Entry 4C22 (X-ray diffraction, 2.70 A resolution); this record covers chains A and B.

[Chain A (and B)]
Molecule: L-fucose isomerase
Organism: Streptococcus pneumoniae
Notes: EC 5.3.1.25; chain B of this document is another copy of the same molecule, construct and numbering; everything in this record applies to it too
UniProtKB: Q97N97 (FUCI_STRPN); residues 2-588 here = UniProt positions 2-588
Amino-acid sequence (604 residues; each row starts with the number of its first residue; numbers below 1 keep their minus sign (His-15 is residue -15)):
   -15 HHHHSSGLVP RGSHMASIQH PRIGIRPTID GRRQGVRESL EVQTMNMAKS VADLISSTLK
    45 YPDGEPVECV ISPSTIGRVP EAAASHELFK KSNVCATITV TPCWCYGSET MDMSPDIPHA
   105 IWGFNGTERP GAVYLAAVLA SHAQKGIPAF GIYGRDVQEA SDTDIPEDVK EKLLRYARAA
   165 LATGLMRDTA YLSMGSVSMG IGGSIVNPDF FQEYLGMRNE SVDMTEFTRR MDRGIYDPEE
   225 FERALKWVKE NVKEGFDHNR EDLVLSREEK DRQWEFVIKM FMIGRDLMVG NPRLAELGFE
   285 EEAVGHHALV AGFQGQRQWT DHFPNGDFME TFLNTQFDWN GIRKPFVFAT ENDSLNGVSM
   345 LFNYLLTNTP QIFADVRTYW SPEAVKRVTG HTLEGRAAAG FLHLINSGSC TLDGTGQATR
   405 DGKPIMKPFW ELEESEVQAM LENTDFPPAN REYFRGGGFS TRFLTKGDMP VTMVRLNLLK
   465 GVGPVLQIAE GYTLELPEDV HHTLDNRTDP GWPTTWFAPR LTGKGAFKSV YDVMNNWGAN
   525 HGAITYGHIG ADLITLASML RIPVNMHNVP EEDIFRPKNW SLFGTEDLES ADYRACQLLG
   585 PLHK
Disordered / not traced: -15 to 1 (chain B: fully traced)
Sequence notes: expression tag (-15 to 1)
Bound ions: Mn2+: Asp359, His525 (together with L-Fuculose open form)
Ligand contacts:
  - L-Fuculose open form (CVU): Asp14, Arg16, Trp88, Pro114, Val117, Met183, Ile185, Gln300, Glu335, Asp359, Ser391, Tyr437, Phe438, Trp496, Asn524, His525
  - alpha-L-fucopyranose (FUC): Trp231, Asn235, Phe321, Asp322, Trp323, Gly325, Ile326, Glu418, Val421, Gln422, Leu425
Curated features (UniProtKB/Swiss-Prot):
  - active site (Proton acceptor): Glu335, Asp359
  - binding site (Mn(2+)): Glu335, Asp359, His525

[Interface between chain A and chain B]
Pairs across the interface (50):
  Gly179(A) - Asp207(B)
  Ser180(A) - Ser180(B)
  Ser180(A) - Ser205(B)
  Val181(A) - Ser205(B)
  Ile189(A) - Pro192(B)  hydrophobic
  Asp193(A) - Lys464(B)
  Glu197(A) - Lys464(B)  salt bridge
  Ser205(A) - Ser180(B)  hydrogen bond
  Ser205(A) - Val181(B)
  Val206(A) - Gln302(B)
  Asp207(A) - Gly179(B)
  Asp207(A) - Asp207(B)
  Asp207(A) - Met208(B)  hydrogen bond (side chain-backbone)
  Asp207(A) - Thr209(B)
  Asp207(A) - Gln298(B)
  Asp207(A) - Gln302(B)
  Met208(A) - Asp207(B)  hydrogen bond (backbone-side chain)
  Met208(A) - Thr209(B)
  Thr209(A) - Asp207(B)
  Thr209(A) - Met208(B)
  Thr209(A) - Thr209(B)
  Thr209(A) - Trp303(B)
  Thr209(A) - Phe307(B)
  Glu210(A) - Gln302(B)
  Arg213(A) - Gln302(B)
  Arg213(A) - Asp305(B)
  Arg213(A) - His306(B)
  Asp216(A) - His306(B)  salt bridge
  Arg217(A) - His306(B)  hydrogen bond (side chain-backbone)
  Arg217(A) - Arg439(B)
  Glu285(A) - Arg301(B)  salt bridge
  Gln298(A) - Asp207(B)
  Arg301(A) - Glu285(B)  salt bridge
  Gln302(A) - Ser205(B)
  Gln302(A) - Val206(B)
  Gln302(A) - Asp207(B)  hydrogen bond (side chain-backbone)
  Gln302(A) - Glu210(B)
  Gln302(A) - Arg213(B)
  Trp303(A) - Thr209(B)
  Asp305(A) - Arg213(B)
  Asp305(A) - Arg217(B)
  His306(A) - Thr212(B)
  His306(A) - Arg213(B)
  His306(A) - Asp216(B)  salt bridge
  His306(A) - Arg217(B)  hydrogen bond
  Phe307(A) - Thr209(B)
  Arg439(A) - Arg217(B)
  Lys464(A) - Asp193(B)  salt bridge
  Lys464(A) - Gln196(B)
  Lys464(A) - Glu197(B)  salt bridge
Interface residues without a listed pair, chain A (28 interface residues in all): Pro192, Gln196, Thr212
Interface residues without a listed pair, chain B (28 interface residues in all): Ile189

[Summary]
Chain A and chain B each contribute 28 residues to their interface, with 6 hydrogen bonds and 7 salt bridges.
Polar pairs include Glu197(A)-Lys464(B), Asp216(A)-His306(B) and Glu285(A)-Arg301(B). Ligands of chain A:
alpha-L-fucopyranose and L-Fuculose open form.
Chain A and chain B are both L-fucose isomerase (Streptococcus pneumoniae); the structure, L-Fucose Isomerase
In Complex With Fuculose, was determined by X-ray diffraction, deposited together with 4C25, 4C20, 4C21, 4C23
and 4C24.
